Entry 4J5G (X-ray diffraction, 1.31 A resolution); this record covers chain A.

== Chain A ==
Name: Guanyl-specific ribonuclease Sa
Organism: Streptomyces aureofaciens
Notes: EC 3.1.27.3
Reference sequence: P05798 (RNSA_STRAU); residues 1-96 here = UniProt positions 1-96
Sequence (96 residues; each row starts with the number of its first residue):
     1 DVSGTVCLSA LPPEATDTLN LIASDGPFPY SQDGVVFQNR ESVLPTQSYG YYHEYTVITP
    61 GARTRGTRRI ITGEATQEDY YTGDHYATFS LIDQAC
Construct notes: engineered mutation Ala95 (Thr in P05798)
Disulfide bonds: Cys7-Cys96
Swiss-Prot annotation at these positions:
  - active site: Glu54 (Proton acceptor), His85 (Proton donor)
  - mutagenesis: Asn39 (N39A/D/S: Decreases protein stability)
What the authors report for this chain:
  - contacts within the chain: Ser24-Gly26 (hydrogen bond)
  - mutagenesis - S3A, S9A, N39A, T95A (0.6 kcal mol-1): decreased stability
  - mutagenesis - Y80F: decreased stability (citing earlier work)
  - mutagenesis - N20A: unchanged stability
  - mutagenesis - S31A, S48A, S90A: increased stability

== Overview ==
Curated annotation (UniProt) lists active-site residues Glu54 and His85 and one mutagenesis site. The paper
reports that S3A, S9A and N39A, among others, reduce stability; contacts within the chain involving Ser24 and
Gly26; 9 substitutions were tested in all.
Chain A is Guanyl-specific ribonuclease Sa (Streptomyces aureofaciens); the structure, Crystal structure
analysis of Streptomyces aureofaciens ribonuclease Sa T95A mutant, was determined by X-ray diffraction
together with 4J5K and 4GHO from the same study.
